Entry 6Z1Q (X-ray diffraction, 2.42 A resolution); this record covers chain AAA.

[Chain AAA]
Molecule: Mitogen-activated protein kinase kinase kinase 14
Organism: Homo sapiens
Notes: EC 2.7.11.25
UniProt: Q99558 (M3K14_HUMAN); numbering as in UniProt (aligned over 330-680)
Amino-acid sequence (351 residues; numbered 330 to 680; the number before each row is that of its first residue):
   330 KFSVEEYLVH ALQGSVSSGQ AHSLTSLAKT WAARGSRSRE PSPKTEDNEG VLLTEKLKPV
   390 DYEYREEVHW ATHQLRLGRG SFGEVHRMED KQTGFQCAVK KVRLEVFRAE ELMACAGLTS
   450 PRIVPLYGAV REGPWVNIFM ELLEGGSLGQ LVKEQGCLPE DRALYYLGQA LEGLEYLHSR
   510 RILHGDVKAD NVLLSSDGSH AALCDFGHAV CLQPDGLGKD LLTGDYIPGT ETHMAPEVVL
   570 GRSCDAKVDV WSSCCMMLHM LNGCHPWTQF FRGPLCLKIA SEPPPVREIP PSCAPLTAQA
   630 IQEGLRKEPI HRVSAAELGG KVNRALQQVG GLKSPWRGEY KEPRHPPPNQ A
Not modelled in the structure: 330-331, 542-550, 677-680
Differences from the reference sequence: conflict Asp549 (Ser in Q99558)
Small-molecule neighbours: DesF-3R/4076 (Q58): Arg405, Leu406, Gly407, Arg408, Gly409, Val414, Arg416, Ala427, Lys429, Met469, Glu470, Leu471, Leu472, Glu473, Gly475, Ser476, Gln479, Asp519, Asn520, Leu522, Cys533, Asp534
Swiss-Prot annotation at these positions:
  - active site: Asp515 (Proton acceptor)
  - binding site (ATP): Leu406 to Val414, Lys429
  - modified residue: Thr559 (Phosphothreonine)
  - natural variant: Val345 (V345M: In IMD112; uncertain significance), Gly514 (G514K: In a lung neuroendocrine carcinoma sample), Pro565 (P565R: In IMD112)
  - mutagenesis: Lys429 to Lys430 (Loss of autophosphorylation and 'Lys-63'-linked ubiquitination. Unable to phosphorylate CHUK/IKKA), Thr559 (T559A: Abolishes 'Lys-63'-linked ubiquitination)

[Overview]
Chain AAA binds DesF-3R/4076. From UniProt: active-site residue Asp515, 10 ATP-binding residues and 3
mutagenesis sites.
Chain AAA is Mitogen-activated protein kinase kinase kinase 14 (Homo sapiens); the structure, MAP3K14 (NIK) in
complex with DesF-3R/4076, was determined by X-ray diffraction, deposited together with 6Z1T.
